8DYW - chains I and C of the 21 polymer chains in the assembly; structure by electron microscopy, 3.72 A resolution.

[Chain I]
Name: Circumsporozoite protein
Source organism: Plasmodium falciparum
Sequence (278 residues; each row starts with the number of its first residue; numbers below 1 keep their minus sign (Tyr-84 is residue -84)):
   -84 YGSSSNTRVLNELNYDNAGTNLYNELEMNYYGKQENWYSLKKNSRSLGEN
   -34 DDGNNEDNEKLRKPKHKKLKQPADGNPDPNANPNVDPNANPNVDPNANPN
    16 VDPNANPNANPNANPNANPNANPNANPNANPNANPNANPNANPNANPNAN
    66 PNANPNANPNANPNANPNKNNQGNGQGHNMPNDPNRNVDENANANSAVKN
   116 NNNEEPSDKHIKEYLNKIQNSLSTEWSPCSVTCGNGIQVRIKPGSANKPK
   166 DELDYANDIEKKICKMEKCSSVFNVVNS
Not modelled in the structure: -84 to 0, 81-193

[Chain C]
Name: 239 Fab heavy chain
Source organism: Homo sapiens
Notes: antibody fragment or engineered binder
Sequence (450 residues; each row starts with the number of its first residue; a row labelled like 82A-82C holds insertion residues (82A, then the next letters in order)):
     1 QVQLVESGGGVVQPGRSLRLSCAASRLTFRNFGMHWVRQTPGKGLEWVAV
    51 IW
   52A H
    53 DGSNKFYADSVEGRFTISRDNSKNTLYLQM
82A-82C NSL
    83 RDEDTAIYYCAKDWGGAS
100A-100D DRVF
   101 DYWGRGTLVIVSSASTKGPSVFPLAPSSKSTSGGTAALGCLVKDYFPEPV
   151 TVSWNSGALTSGVHTFPAVLQSSGLYSLSSVVTVPSSSLGTQTYICNVNH
   201 KPSNTKVDKKVEPKSCDKTHTCPPCPAPELLGGPSVFLFPPKPKDTLMIS
   251 RTPEVTCVVVDVSHEDPEVKFNWYVDGVEVHNAKTKPREEQYNSTYRVVS
   301 VLTVLHQDWLNGKEYKCKVSNKALPAPIEKTISKAKGQPREPQVYTLPPS
   351 RDELTKNQVSLTCLVKGFYPSDIAVEWESNGQPENNYKTTPPVLDSDGSF
   401 FLYSKLTVDKSRWQQGNVFSCSVMHEALHNHYTQKSLSLSPG
Not modelled in the structure: 114-442
Cystine bridges: Cys22-Cys92

[Interface between chain I and chain C]
Contacting residue pairs (22):
  Val8(I) with Phe58(C), hydrophobic
  Pro10(I) with Phe58(C), hydrophobic
  Asn11(I) with Arg100B(C)
  Ala12(I) with Trp52(C), hydrophobic; Arg100B(C)
  Asn13(I) with Trp52(C); Gly98(C), hydrogen bond (side chain-backbone); Ala99(C), hydrogen bond (side chain-backbone); Arg100B(C)
  Pro14(I) with Gly33(C); Trp52(C); His52A(C), hydrogen bond (backbone-backbone); Arg100B(C)
  Asn15(I) with Asn31(C); Phe32(C); Gly33(C), hydrogen bond (side chain-backbone); His52A(C), hydrogen bond (backbone-side chain); Asp95(C), hydrogen bond; Gly97(C); Arg100B(C)
  Val16(I) with Asn31(C), hydrogen bond (backbone-backbone); His52A(C)
Other interface residues (no listed pair), chain C (14 interface residues in all): Arg30, Ile51, Asn56

[Summary]
8 residues of chain I face 14 of chain C across their interface; the contacts include 7 hydrogen bonds. Polar
pairs include Asn13(I)-Gly98(C), Asn13(I)-Ala99(C) and Asn15(I)-Gly33(C).
Chain I is Circumsporozoite protein (Plasmodium falciparum) and chain C is 239 Fab heavy chain (Homo sapiens);
the structure, Cryo-EM structure of 239 Fab in complex with recombinant shortened Plasmodium falciparum
circumsporozoite protein (rsCSP), was determined by electron microscopy (same publication as 8DYX, 8DYY, 8DZ4
and 8EKF).
